PDB entry 4DUL | X-ray diffraction, 3.00 A resolution | chains A and B

[Chain A (and B)]
Molecule: NAC domain-containing protein 19
From: Arabidopsis thaliana
Notes: fragment: NAC domain; chain B of this document is another copy of the same molecule, construct and numbering; everything in this record applies to it too
UniProtKB: Q9C932 (NAC19_ARATH); residues 1-168 here = UniProt positions 1-168
Amino-acid sequence (171 residues; row label = number of the first residue in the row; numbers below 1 keep their minus sign (Gly-2 is residue -2)):
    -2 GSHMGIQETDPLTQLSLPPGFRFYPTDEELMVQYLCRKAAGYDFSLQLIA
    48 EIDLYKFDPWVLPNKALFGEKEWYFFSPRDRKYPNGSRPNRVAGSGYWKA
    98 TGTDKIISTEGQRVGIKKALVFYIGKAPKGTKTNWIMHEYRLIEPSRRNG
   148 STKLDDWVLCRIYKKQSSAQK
Disordered / not traced: -2 to 1, 41-42, 76-86, 143-152, 164-168 (chain B: -2 to 6, 39-40, 75-86, 90-91, 96-99, 112-113, 120-128, 138-153, 164-168)
Differences from the reference sequence: expression tag (-2 to 0)

[Interface between chain A and chain B]
Pairs across the interface (31):
  Leu12(A) - Pro15(B)
  Leu14(A) - Leu14(B)  hydrophobic
  Leu14(A) - Phe18(B)  hydrophobic
  Pro16(A) - Tyr31(B)  hydrogen bond (backbone-side chain)
  Gly17(A) - Arg19(B)
  Gly17(A) - Phe20(B)
  Gly17(A) - Tyr21(B)  hydrogen bond (backbone-backbone)
  Gly17(A) - Pro22(B)
  Gly17(A) - Glu26(B)
  Phe18(A) - Leu12(B)  hydrophobic
  Phe18(A) - Leu14(B)  hydrophobic
  Phe18(A) - Arg19(B)
  Phe18(A) - Phe20(B)  hydrophobic
  Phe18(A) - Leu45(B)  hydrophobic
  Arg19(A) - Phe18(B)
  Arg19(A) - Arg19(B)  hydrogen bond (backbone-backbone)
  Arg19(A) - Tyr21(B)  hydrogen bond (side chain-backbone)
  Arg19(A) - Glu26(B)  salt bridge
  Phe20(A) - Pro16(B)
  Phe20(A) - Gly17(B)
  Phe20(A) - Phe18(B)  hydrophobic
  Tyr21(A) - Gly17(B)  hydrogen bond (backbone-backbone)
  Tyr21(A) - Arg19(B)
  Pro22(A) - Gly17(B)
  Glu26(A) - Gly17(B)
  Glu26(A) - Arg19(B)  salt bridge
  Gln30(A) - Pro16(B)
  Tyr31(A) - Pro16(B)  hydrogen bond (side chain-backbone)
  Arg34(A) - Pro16(B)
  Leu45(A) - Pro15(B)  hydrophobic
  Leu45(A) - Phe18(B)  hydrophobic
Other interface residues (no listed pair), chain A (17 interface residues in all): Pro15, Thr23, Phe65
Other interface residues (no listed pair), chain B (17 interface residues in all): Leu9, Ser13, Thr23, Gln30

[In short]
Chain A and chain B each contribute 17 residues to their interface; the contacts include 6 hydrogen bonds and
2 salt bridges. Among the polar pairs are Arg19(A)-Glu26(B), Pro16(A)-Tyr31(B) and Arg19(A)-Tyr21(B).
Chain A and chain B are both NAC domain-containing protein 19 (Arabidopsis thaliana); the structure, ANAC019
NAC domain crystal form IV, was determined by X-ray diffraction together with 3SWM and 3SWP from the same
study.
